7D73 - chains C and D of the 12 polymer chains in the assembly; structure by electron microscopy, 3.00 A resolution.

# Chain C (and D)
Protein: Mannose-1-phosphate guanyltransferase alpha
Organism: Homo sapiens
Notes: chain D of this document is another copy of the same molecule, construct and numbering; everything in this record applies to it too
UniProt: Q96IJ6 (GMPPA_HUMAN); numbering as in UniProt (aligned over 1-420)
Chain sequence (420 residues; each row starts with the number of its first residue):
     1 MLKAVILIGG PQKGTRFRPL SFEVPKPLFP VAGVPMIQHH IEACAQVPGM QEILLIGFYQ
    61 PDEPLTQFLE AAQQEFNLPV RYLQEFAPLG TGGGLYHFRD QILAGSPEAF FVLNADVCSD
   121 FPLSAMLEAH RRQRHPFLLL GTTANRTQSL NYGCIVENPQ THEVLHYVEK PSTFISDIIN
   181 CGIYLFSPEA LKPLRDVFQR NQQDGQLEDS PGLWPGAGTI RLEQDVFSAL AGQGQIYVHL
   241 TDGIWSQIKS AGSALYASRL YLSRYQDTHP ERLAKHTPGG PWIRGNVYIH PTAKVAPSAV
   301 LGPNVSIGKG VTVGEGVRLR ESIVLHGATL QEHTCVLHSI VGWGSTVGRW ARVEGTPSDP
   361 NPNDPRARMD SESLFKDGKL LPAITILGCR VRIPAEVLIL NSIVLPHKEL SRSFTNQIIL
Not modelled in the structure: 204-217
Ligand contacts: guanosine-5'-diphosphate-alpha-D-mannose (GDD): L7, I8, G9, K13, I56, G57, F58, E85, P88, L89, G90, T91, N114, A115, D116, V117, Y152, G153, Y167, E169, N180, C181, G182, Y184, E223, W245, Q247, K249
Curated features (UniProtKB/Swiss-Prot):
  - region: T356 to I384 (C-loop)
  - binding site (GDP-alpha-D-mannose): E85, Q247
  - natural variant: G182 (G182D: In AAMR), T334 (T334M: In AAMR; T334P: In AAMR), R390 (R390P: In AAMR), N401 (N401T: In AAMR)
  - mutagenesis: E85 (E85K: Reduces GDP-alpha-D-mannose binding affinity but does not affect assembly of GMPPA-GMPPB complex; when associated with A-247 ...), R99 (R99E: Does not disrupt the interaction with GMPPB or other GMPPA molecules), D100 (D100R: Does not disrupt the interaction with GMPPB or other GMPPA molecules), Q247 (Q247A: Reduces GDP-alpha-D-mannose binding affinity but does not affect assembly of GMPPA-GMPPB complex; when associated with K-85 ...), R318 (R318E: Disrupts the interaction with GMPPB and other GMPPA molecules), W350 (W350A: Disrupts the interaction with GMPPB and other GMPPA molecules and reduces the efficiency of GMPPB allosteric inhibition; when associated with A-352), R352 (R352A: Disrupts the interaction with GMPPB and other GMPPA molecules and reduces the efficiency of GMPPB allosteric inhibition; when associated with A-350), P362 to P365 (Reduces the interaction with GMPPB and decreases efficiency of GMPPB inhibition), E372 (E372A: Reduces the efficiency of GMPPB allosteric inhibition; E372R: Disrupts the interaction with other GMPPA molecules slightly but not with GMPPB), E396 (E396R: Disrupts the interaction with other GMPPA molecules but not with GMPPB), K408 (K408E: Does not disrupt the interaction with GMPPB or other GMPPA molecules)

# Chain C / chain D interface
Contacting residue pairs (38; chain C residue first):
  Q12(C) - H407(D)
  Q12(C) - K408(D)
  Q12(C) - E409(D)
  P19(C) - L420(D)  hydrophobic
  F375(C) - F375(D)  hydrophobic
  F375(C) - N416(D)
  F375(C) - Q417(D)
  F375(C) - I418(D)
  G378(C) - K379(D)
  K379(C) - D377(D)  hydrogen bond (side chain-backbone)
  K379(C) - G378(D)
  K379(C) - K379(D)
  L380(C) - F375(D)  hydrophobic
  L380(C) - G378(D)  hydrogen bond (backbone-backbone)
  L405(C) - R18(D)
  L405(C) - L405(D)  hydrophobic
  P406(C) - R18(D)  hydrogen bond (backbone-side chain)
  H407(C) - Q12(D)
  H407(C) - T15(D)
  H407(C) - R18(D)
  K408(C) - Q12(D)
  K408(C) - T15(D)
  K408(C) - R18(D)
  E409(C) - Q12(D)
  R412(C) - E372(D)  salt bridge
  R412(C) - S373(D)  hydrogen bond
  F414(C) - E372(D)
  N416(C) - F375(D)
  Q417(C) - S373(D)
  Q417(C) - L374(D)
  Q417(C) - F375(D)  hydrogen bond (side chain-backbone)
  I418(C) - S373(D)
  I418(C) - F375(D)
  L420(C) - T15(D)
  L420(C) - R18(D)
  L420(C) - P19(D)  hydrophobic
  L420(C) - L374(D)  hydrophobic
  L420(C) - I418(D)  hydrophobic
Interface residues without a listed pair, chain C (20 interface residues in all): T15, L374, I419
Interface residues without a listed pair, chain D (22 interface residues in all): R16, S371, I403

# In short
The interface between chain C and chain D involves 20 residues on one side and 22 on the other; the contacts
include 5 hydrogen bonds and 1 salt bridge. Among the polar pairs are R412(C)-E372(D), K379(C)-D377(D) and
P406(C)-R18(D). Bound to chain C: guanosine-5'-diphosphate-alpha-D-mannose.
Both chains are Mannose-1-phosphate guanyltransferase alpha (Homo sapiens). Entry 7D73 (Cryo-EM structure of
GMPPA/GMPPB complex bound to GTP (State I)) was determined by electron microscopy together with 7D74 and 7D72
from the same study.
